4XNZ - chains H and L of the 3 polymer chains in the assembly; structure by X-ray diffraction, 3.39 A resolution.

Chain H:
Molecule: Heavy chain of antibody VRC06B
From: Homo sapiens
Notes: antibody fragment or engineered binder
Sequence (234 residues; each row starts with the number of its first residue; note: 2 numbers in that range are skipped by the numbering (no residue carries them; nothing is unmodelled there); a row labelled like 74A-74C holds insertion residues (74A, then the next letters in order)):
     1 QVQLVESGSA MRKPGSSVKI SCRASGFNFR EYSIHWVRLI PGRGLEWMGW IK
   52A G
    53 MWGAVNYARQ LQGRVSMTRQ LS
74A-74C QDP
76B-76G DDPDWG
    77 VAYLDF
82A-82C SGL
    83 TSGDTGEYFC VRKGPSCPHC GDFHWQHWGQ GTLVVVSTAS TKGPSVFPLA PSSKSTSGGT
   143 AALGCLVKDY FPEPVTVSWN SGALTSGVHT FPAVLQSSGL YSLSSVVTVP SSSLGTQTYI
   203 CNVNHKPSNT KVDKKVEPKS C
Unresolved in the structure: 1-3, 74A-74C, 136-139, 222-223
Disulfide bonds: Cys22-Cys92, Cys99-Cys102, Cys147-Cys203

Chain L:
Molecule: Light chain of antibody VRC06B
From: Homo sapiens
Notes: antibody fragment or engineered binder
Sequence (209 residues; each row starts with the number of its first residue; note: 5 numbers in that range are skipped by the numbering (no residue carries them; nothing is unmodelled there)):
     1 EIVLTQSPGT LSVSPGERAT LFCKASQGGN SLSWYQKRRG QPPRLLIYDT SRRASGIPDR
    61 FVGSGSGTDF SLTITKVDRD DFALYFCQQF EFFGLGTALE INR
   109 TVAAPSVFIF PPSDEQLKSG TASVVCLLNN FYPREAKVQW KVDNALQSGN SQESVTEQDS
   169 KDSTYSLSST LTLSKADYEK HKVYACEVTH QGLSSPVTKS FNRGEC
Unresolved in the structure: 1, 214
Disulfide bonds: Cys23-Cys87, Cys134-Cys194
Covalently attached groups: glycan linked to Asn102
Small-molecule neighbours: N-acetylglucosamine (NAG; 2-acetamido-2-deoxy-beta-D-glucopyranose): Gly29, Asn30, Phe90

Interface between chain H and chain L:
Contacting residue pairs - 58 pairs, chain H then chain L:
  Leu39(H) with Lys37(L)
  Leu45(H) with Phe93(L)
  Trp47(H) with Glu91(L)
  Glu89(H) with Lys37(L), salt bridge
  Phe91(H) with Pro42(L), hydrophobic; Pro43(L)
  Cys99(H) with Tyr48(L), hydrogen bond
  His101(H) with Tyr48(L); Asp49(L), salt bridge; Arg52(L)
  Cys102(H) with Tyr48(L), hydrophobic
  Phe105(H) with Tyr35(L), hydrogen bond (backbone-side chain); Gln88(L), hydrogen bond (backbone-side chain); Phe90(L)
  His106(H) with Ser33(L), hydrogen bond; Tyr35(L); Tyr48(L); Asp49(L)
  Trp107(H) with Tyr35(L), hydrogen bond (backbone-side chain); Leu45(L); Gln88(L); Phe93(L), hydrophobic
  Gln108(H) with Leu45(L); Ala54(L); Ser55(L)
  Trp110(H) with Tyr35(L); Pro43(L)
  Gly111(H) with Pro42(L)
  Phe129(H) with Gln124(L)
  Pro130(H) with Ser121(L)
  Leu131(H) with Phe118(L); Val133(L), hydrophobic
  Ala132(H) with Phe118(L)
  Ser134(H) with Ile117(L), hydrogen bond (side chain-backbone)
  Thr142(H) with Phe116(L)
  Ala144(H) with Phe116(L), hydrophobic; Phe118(L); Leu135(L), hydrophobic
  Lys150(H) with Thr129(L), hydrogen bond
  Ser168(H) with Lys169(L)
  His171(H) with Asn137(L); Asn138(L), hydrogen bond
  Phe173(H) with Leu135(L), hydrophobic; Ser162(L); Thr164(L); Ser174(L); Leu175(L); Ser176(L)
  Pro174(H) with Ser162(L), hydrogen bond (backbone-side chain); Val163(L)
  Val176(H) with Gln160(L); Glu161(L); Ser162(L)
  Leu177(H) with Gln160(L)
  Gln178(H) with Gln160(L)
  Val188(H) with Leu135(L), hydrophobic
  Thr190(H) with Asn137(L)
  Lys221(H) with Glu213(L)
Interface residues without a listed pair, chain H (40 interface residues in all): Gly44, Pro133, Ala143, Leu145, Leu148, Ser179, Ser186, Lys216
Interface residues without a listed pair, chain L (41 interface residues in all): Phe86, Leu95, Pro119, Glu123, Ser131, Thr178

In short:
40 residues of chain H face 41 of chain L across their interface, with 9 hydrogen bonds and 2 salt bridges.
Polar contacts include Glu89(H)-Lys37(L), His101(H)-Asp49(L) and Cys99(H)-Tyr48(L). Ligands of chain L:
N-acetylglucosamine.
Here chain H is Heavy chain of antibody VRC06B and chain L is Light chain of antibody VRC06B, both from Homo
sapiens. Entry 4XNZ (Crystal structure of broadly and potently neutralizing antibody VRC06B in complex with
HIV-1 clade A/E strain ...) was determined by X-ray diffraction, deposited together with 4S1Q, 4S1R, 4S1S,
4XNY, 4XVS and 4XVT.
